Entry 2A1H (X-ray diffraction, 1.80 A resolution); this record covers chains A and B.

# Chain A (and B)
Protein: branched chain aminotransferase
Source organism: Homo sapiens
Notes: EC 2.6.1.42; chain B of this document is another copy of the same molecule, construct and numbering; everything in this record applies to it too
Reference sequence: O15382 (BCAT2_HUMAN); residues 1-365 here correspond to UniProt positions 28-392 (UniProt number = residue number + 27)
Amino-acid sequence (365 residues; row label = number of the first residue in the row):
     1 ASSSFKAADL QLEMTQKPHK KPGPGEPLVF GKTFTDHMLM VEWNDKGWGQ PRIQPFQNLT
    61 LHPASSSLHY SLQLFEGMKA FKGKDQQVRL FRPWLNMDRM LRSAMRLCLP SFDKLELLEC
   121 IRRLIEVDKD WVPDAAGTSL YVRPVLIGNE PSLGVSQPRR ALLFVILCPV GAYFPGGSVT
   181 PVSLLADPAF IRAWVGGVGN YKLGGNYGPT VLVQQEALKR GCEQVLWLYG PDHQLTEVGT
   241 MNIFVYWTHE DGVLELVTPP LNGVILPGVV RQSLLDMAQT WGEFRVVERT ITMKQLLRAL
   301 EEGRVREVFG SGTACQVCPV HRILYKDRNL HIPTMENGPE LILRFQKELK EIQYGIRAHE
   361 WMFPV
Not modelled in the structure: 1-2
Covalently attached groups: pyridoxal phosphate (PLP) linked to K202
Ligand contacts:
  - gabapentin (GBN; [1-(aminomethyl)cyclohexyl]acetic acid), molecule 1: F30, F75, Y141, R143, Y207, T240, M241, G312, T313, A314, C315
  - gabapentin (GBN), molecule 2: Y70, L153, V155
  - pyridoxal phosphate (PLP): R99, R192, Y207, E237, T240, M241, N242, L266, G268, V269, V270, R271, S311, G312, T313

# Chain A / chain B interface
Contacting residue pairs - 122 pairs, chain A then chain B:
  F30(A) - S152(B)
  F30(A) - L153(B)
  G31(A) - P151(B)
  G31(A) - S152(B)
  G31(A) - L153(B)  hydrogen bond (backbone-backbone)
  K32(A) - E150(B)  salt bridge
  K32(A) - S152(B)
  F34(A) - H62(B)
  F34(A) - A64(B)  hydrophobic
  F34(A) - P151(B)
  M38(A) - P63(B)  hydrophobic
  F56(A) - H62(B)
  F56(A) - P63(B)  hydrophobic
  Q57(A) - P63(B)
  N58(A) - T60(B)
  N58(A) - L61(B)
  N58(A) - H62(B)
  L59(A) - L59(B)
  L59(A) - T60(B)
  L59(A) - L61(B)  hydrogen bond (backbone-backbone)
  L59(A) - L68(B)  hydrophobic
  T60(A) - N58(B)
  T60(A) - L59(B)
  L61(A) - N58(B)
  L61(A) - L59(B)  hydrogen bond (backbone-backbone)
  L61(A) - L61(B)  hydrophobic
  H62(A) - F34(B)
  H62(A) - F56(B)
  H62(A) - N58(B)
  P63(A) - M38(B)  hydrophobic
  P63(A) - Q57(B)
  P63(A) - F164(B)
  P63(A) - I166(B)  hydrophobic
  A64(A) - F34(B)  hydrophobic
  S67(A) - L68(B)
  S67(A) - Q73(B)
  L68(A) - L59(B)  hydrophobic
  L68(A) - L61(B)  hydrophobic
  L68(A) - S67(B)
  L68(A) - L68(B)  hydrophobic
  L68(A) - Q73(B)  hydrogen bond (backbone-side chain)
  H69(A) - Q73(B)
  H69(A) - F75(B)
  H69(A) - R143(B)  hydrogen bond
  H69(A) - V145(B)
  H69(A) - G204(B)
  Y70(A) - Q73(B)
  Y70(A) - F75(B)  hydrophobic
  Y70(A) - R143(B)  hydrogen bond
  Y70(A) - G204(B)
  Y70(A) - Y207(B)  hydrophobic
  Y70(A) - G208(B)  hydrogen bond (backbone-backbone)
  S71(A) - S71(B)  hydrogen bond
  S71(A) - Q73(B)
  S71(A) - G204(B)
  S71(A) - G205(B)
  Q73(A) - S67(B)
  Q73(A) - L68(B)  hydrogen bond (side chain-backbone)
  Q73(A) - H69(B)
  Q73(A) - Y70(B)
  Q73(A) - S71(B)
  Q73(A) - Q73(B)
  F75(A) - H69(B)
  F75(A) - Y70(B)  hydrophobic
  M105(A) - L212(B)
  R106(A) - P209(B)  hydrogen bond (side chain-backbone)
  R106(A) - L212(B)
  L107(A) - G208(B)
  L107(A) - P209(B)
  C108(A) - V211(B)  hydrophobic
  C108(A) - L212(B)  hydrophobic
  Y141(A) - L153(B)  hydrophobic
  R143(A) - H69(B)  hydrogen bond
  R143(A) - Y70(B)  hydrogen bond
  R143(A) - L153(B)
  V145(A) - H69(B)
  E150(A) - K32(B)  salt bridge
  P151(A) - F34(B)
  S152(A) - G31(B)
  S152(A) - K32(B)
  L153(A) - F30(B)
  L153(A) - G31(B)  hydrogen bond (backbone-backbone)
  L153(A) - R143(B)
  L153(A) - C168(B)  hydrophobic
  V155(A) - Y207(B)
  V155(A) - T210(B)
  S156(A) - V211(B)
  Q157(A) - V211(B)
  F164(A) - P63(B)
  I166(A) - P63(B)  hydrophobic
  C168(A) - L153(B)  hydrophobic
  A189(A) - G196(B)
  I191(A) - V195(B)
  I191(A) - G196(B)
  W194(A) - I191(B)
  W194(A) - R192(B)
  W194(A) - W194(B)  hydrophobic
  V195(A) - I191(B)
  G196(A) - A189(B)
  G196(A) - I191(B)
  V198(A) - P209(B)  hydrophobic
  G204(A) - H69(B)
  G204(A) - Y70(B)
  G204(A) - S71(B)
  G205(A) - S71(B)
  Y207(A) - Y70(B)  hydrophobic
  Y207(A) - V155(B)
  G208(A) - Y70(B)  hydrogen bond (backbone-backbone)
  G208(A) - L107(B)
  P209(A) - R106(B)  hydrogen bond (backbone-side chain)
  P209(A) - L107(B)
  P209(A) - V198(B)  hydrophobic
  T210(A) - V155(B)
  V211(A) - C108(B)  hydrophobic
  V211(A) - S156(B)
  V211(A) - Q157(B)
  L212(A) - M105(B)
  L212(A) - R106(B)
  L212(A) - C108(B)  hydrophobic
  Q215(A) - C108(B)
  Q215(A) - Q157(B)
  Y229(A) - W194(B)
Interface residues without a listed pair, chain A (58 interface residues in all): L72, I147, G154, V213
Interface residues without a listed pair, chain B (59 interface residues in all): L72, Y141, I147, G154, A193, V213, Q215

# Summary
58 residues of chain A and 59 residues of chain B are in contact; the contacts include 15 hydrogen bonds and 2
salt bridges. Polar contacts include K32(A)-E150(B), L68(A)-Q73(B) and H69(A)-R143(B). Bound to chain A:
gabapentin. Pyridoxal phosphate is covalently linked to K202(A).
Chain A and chain B are both branched chain aminotransferase (Homo sapiens); the structure, X-ray crystal
structure of human mitochondrial branched chain aminotransferase (BCATm) complexed with gabapentin, was
determined by X-ray diffraction together with 2COG, 2COI and 2COJ from the same study.
